Entry 4UO3 (X-ray diffraction, 2.87 A resolution); this record covers chains D and F of the 6 polymer chains in the assembly.

== Chain D (and F) ==
Molecule: H3 haemagglutinin HA2 chain
From: Influenza A virus
Notes: chain F of this document is another copy of the same molecule, construct and numbering; everything in this record applies to it too
UniProt: C3TUR9 (C3TUR9_9INFA); residues 1-172 here correspond to UniProt positions 347-518 (UniProt number = residue number + 346)
Amino-acid sequence (172 residues; row label = number of the first residue in the row):
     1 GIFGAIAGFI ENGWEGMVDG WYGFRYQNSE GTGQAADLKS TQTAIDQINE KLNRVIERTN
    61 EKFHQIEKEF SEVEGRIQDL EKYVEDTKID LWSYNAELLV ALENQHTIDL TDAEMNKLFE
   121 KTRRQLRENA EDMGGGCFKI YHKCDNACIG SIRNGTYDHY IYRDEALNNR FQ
Glycans and other covalent adducts: glycan linked to Asn-154
From the paper describing this entry:
  - post-translational modification sites: Asn-154 (proposed by the authors, not directly observed)

== Interface between chain D and chain F ==
Residue-residue contacts - 46 pairs, chain D then chain F:
  Gly-1(D) / Lys-117(F)  hydrogen bond (backbone-side chain)
  Ile-2(D) / Phe-3(F)
  Ile-2(D) / Ala-113(F)
  Ile-2(D) / Lys-117(F)
  Phe-3(D) / Phe-3(F)  hydrophobic
  Gly-4(D) / Lys-117(F)
  Phe-9(D) / Arg-124(F)
  Arg-76(D) / Phe-70(F)
  Arg-76(D) / Glu-74(F)  salt bridge
  Arg-76(D) / Ile-77(F)
  Arg-76(D) / Glu-81(F)  salt bridge
  Ile-77(D) / Ile-77(F)  hydrophobic
  Asp-79(D) / His-64(F)  salt bridge
  Asp-79(D) / Ile-66(F)
  Leu-80(D) / Ile-66(F)  hydrophobic
  Leu-80(D) / Leu-80(F)  hydrophobic
  Leu-80(D) / Glu-81(F)
  Tyr-83(D) / Gln-65(F)
  Tyr-83(D) / Ile-66(F)  hydrophobic
  Tyr-83(D) / Lys-68(F)
  Tyr-83(D) / Val-84(F)  hydrophobic
  Tyr-83(D) / Glu-85(F)  hydrogen bond
  Tyr-83(D) / Lys-88(F)  hydrogen bond
  Val-84(D) / Val-84(F)  hydrophobic
  Asp-86(D) / Lys-62(F)  salt bridge
  Thr-87(D) / Lys-88(F)
  Asp-90(D) / Lys-62(F)  salt bridge
  Leu-91(D) / Leu-91(F)  hydrophobic
  Leu-91(D) / Trp-92(F)
  Leu-91(D) / Asn-95(F)
  Tyr-94(D) / Trp-92(F)  hydrophobic
  Tyr-94(D) / Asn-95(F)
  Tyr-94(D) / Leu-99(F)
  Gln-105(D) / His-106(F)
  Phe-119(D) / Arg-124(F)
  Glu-131(D) / Arg-127(F)  salt bridge
  Glu-131(D) / Glu-128(F)
  Glu-131(D) / Arg-163(F)  salt bridge
  Asp-132(D) / Arg-124(F)  salt bridge
  Asp-132(D) / Arg-127(F)
  Met-133(D) / Arg-127(F)
  Tyr-141(D) / Arg-127(F)  hydrogen bond
  Tyr-141(D) / Arg-163(F)
  Arg-170(D) / Glu-128(F)  salt bridge
  Arg-170(D) / Arg-163(F)  hydrogen bond (backbone-side chain)
  Phe-171(D) / Leu-167(F)  hydrophobic
Interface residues without a listed pair, chain D (27 interface residues in all): Asn-95, Leu-98, Leu-102
Interface residues without a listed pair, chain F (29 interface residues in all): Gln-78, Leu-102, Arg-123

== In short ==
27 residues of chain D face 29 of chain F across their interface, with 5 hydrogen bonds and 9 salt bridges.
Polar contacts include Arg-76(D)/Glu-74(F), Arg-76(D)/Glu-81(F) and Asp-79(D)/His-64(F). From the paper: a
modification site at Asn-154(D).
Chain D and chain F are both H3 haemagglutinin HA2 chain (Influenza A virus); the structure, Structure of the
A_Equine_Richmond_07 H3 haemagglutinin mutant Ser30Thr, was determined by X-ray diffraction, deposited
together with 4UNW, 4UNX, 4UNY, 4UNZ, 4UO0, 4UO1 and 8 further entries.
